PDB entry 9UDA | electron microscopy, 2.61 A resolution | chains C and F of the 6 polymer chains in the assembly

Chain C:
Molecule: Na(+)-translocating NADH-quinone reductase subunit C
Source organism: Vibrio cholerae O395
Notes: EC 7.2.1.1
Reference sequence: A5F5Y7 (NQRC_VIBC3); numbering as in UniProt (aligned over 1-257)
Amino-acid sequence (257 residues; row label = number of the first residue in the row):
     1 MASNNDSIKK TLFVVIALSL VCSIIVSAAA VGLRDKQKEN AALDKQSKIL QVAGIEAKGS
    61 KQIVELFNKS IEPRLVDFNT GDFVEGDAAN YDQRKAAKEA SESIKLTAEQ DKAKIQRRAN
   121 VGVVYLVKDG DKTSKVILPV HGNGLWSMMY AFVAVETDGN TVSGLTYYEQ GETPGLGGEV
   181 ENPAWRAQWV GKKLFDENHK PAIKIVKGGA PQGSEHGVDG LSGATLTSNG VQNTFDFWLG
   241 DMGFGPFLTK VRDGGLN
Unresolved in the structure: 1-5, 257
Swiss-Prot annotation at these positions:
  - modified residue: Thr-225 (FMN phosphoryl threonine)
  - mutagenesis: His-216 (H216L: Decrease in FMN binding), Thr-225 (T225L: Loss of FMN binding)
Residues lining bound ligands:
  - Ca2+ (CA): Gln-93, Arg-94, Ala-97, His-141
  - FMN (flavin mononucleotide): Leu-145, Trp-146, Glu-172, Thr-173, Leu-176, Gly-177, Lys-207, Gly-223, Ala-224, Thr-225, Leu-226, Thr-227
What the authors report for this chain:
  - binding site for flavin mononucleotide: Thr-173 (citing earlier work)

Chain F:
Molecule: Na(+)-translocating NADH-quinone reductase subunit F
Source organism: Vibrio cholerae O395
Notes: EC 7.2.1.1
Reference sequence: A5F5Y4 (NQRF_VIBC3); numbering as in UniProt (aligned over 1-408)
Amino-acid sequence (414 residues; each row starts with the number of its first residue):
     1 MSTIIFGVVM FTLIILALVL VILFAKSKLV PTGDITISIN GDPEKAIVTQ PGGKLLTALA
    61 GAGVFVSSAC GGGGSCGQCR VKIKSGGGDI LPTELDHISK GEAREGERLA CQVAVKADMD
   121 LELPEEIFGV KKWECTVISN DNKATFIKEL KLAIPDGESV PFRAGGYIQI EAPAHHVKYA
   181 DFDVPEKYRG DWDKFNLFRY ESKVDEPIIR AYSMANYPEE FGIIMLNVRI ATPPPNNPNV
   241 PPGQMSSYIW SLKAGDKCTI SGPFGEFFAK DTDAEMVFIG GGAGMAPMRS HIFDQLKRLK
   301 SKRKMSYWYG ARSKREMFYV EDFDGLAAEN DNFVWHCALS DPQPEDNWTG YTGFIHNVLY
   361 ENYLKDHEAP EDCEYYMCGP PMMNAAVINM LKNLGVEEEN ILLDDFGGHH HHHH
Unresolved in the structure: 409-414
Construct notes: expression tag (409-414)
Swiss-Prot annotation at these positions:
  - binding site ([2Fe-2S] cluster): Cys-70, Cys-76, Cys-79, Cys-111
  - mutagenesis: Cys-70 (C70A: Loss of the 2Fe-2S center, but does not affect flavin content. Exhibits very low NADH:quinone oxidoreductase activity), Cys-76 (C76A: Loss of the 2Fe-2S center, but does not affect flavin content. Exhibits very low NADH:quinone oxidoreductase activity), Cys-79 (C79A: Loss of the 2Fe-2S center, but does not affect flavin content. Exhibits very low NADH:quinone oxidoreductase activity), Cys-111 (C111A: Loss of the 2Fe-2S center, but does not affect flavin content. Exhibits very low NADH:quinone oxidoreductase activity), Arg-210 (R210L: Decreases flavin content, but does not affect the 2Fe-2S center. Exhibits very low NADH:quinone oxidoreductase activity), Tyr-212 (Y212L: Decreases flavin content, but does not affect the 2Fe-2S center. Exhibits very low NADH:quinone oxidoreductase activity), Ser-246 (S246A: Decreases flavin content, but does not affect the 2Fe-2S center. Exhibits very low NADH:quinone oxidoreductase activity)
Bound ions: 2Fe-2S cluster Fe: Cys-79, Cys-111
Residues lining bound ligands:
  - FAD (flavin-adenine dinucleotide): Tyr-167, Arg-210, Ala-211, Tyr-212, Ser-213, Asn-227, Val-228, Arg-229, Ala-231, Asn-237, Val-240, Pro-241, Pro-242, Gly-243, Gln-244, Met-245, Ser-246, Ala-283, Phe-406, Gly-407
  - 2Fe-2S cluster (FES): Ala-69, Cys-70, Gly-74, Gly-77, Gln-78, Cys-79, Cys-111, Gln-112

Interface between chain C and chain F:
Pairs across the interface (11; chain C residue first):
  Leu-12(C) / Leu-16(F)  hydrophobic
  Ser-19(C) / Phe-11(F)
  Ser-19(C) / Ile-15(F)
  Leu-20(C) / Thr-12(F)
  Ser-23(C) / Val-8(F)
  Ser-23(C) / Phe-11(F)
  Ile-24(C) / Val-8(F)  hydrophobic
  Ser-27(C) / Ile-4(F)
  Ser-27(C) / Val-8(F)
  Val-31(C) / Thr-3(F)
  Val-31(C) / Ile-4(F)  hydrophobic
Other interface residues (no listed pair), chain C (14 interface residues in all): Ile-8, Thr-11, Val-15, Ile-16, Cys-22, Ala-28, Arg-34
Other interface residues (no listed pair), chain F (11 interface residues in all): Gly-7, Val-19, Leu-20, Leu-23

Overview:
14 residues of chain C face 11 of chain F across their interface. Ligands of chain C: flavin mononucleotide
and Ca2+. Chain F binds 2Fe-2S cluster and flavin-adenine dinucleotide. From the paper: a binding site for
flavin mononucleotide at Thr-173(C).
Chain C is Na(+)-translocating NADH-quinone reductase subunit C and chain F is Na(+)-translocating
NADH-quinone reductase subunit F, both from Vibrio cholerae O395; the structure, Cryo-EM structure of
Na+-translocating NADH-ubiquinone oxidoreductase NqrB-G141A mutant from Vibrio cholerae reduced by NADH, with
bound ..., was determined by electron microscopy, deposited together with 9U5G, 9UD3, 9UD4, 9UD5, 9UD6, 9UD8
and 4 further entries.
